8VVI - chains E and B of the 7 polymer chains in the assembly; structure by electron microscopy, 2.80 A resolution.

# Chain E
Molecule: MotA/TolQ/ExbB proton channel domain-containing protein
Source organism: Sulfuricurvum kujiense DSM 16994
UniProt: E4TXT5 (E4TXT5_SULKY); residues 1-378 here = UniProt positions 1-378
Sequence (378 residues; numbered 1 to 378; the number before each row is that of its first residue):
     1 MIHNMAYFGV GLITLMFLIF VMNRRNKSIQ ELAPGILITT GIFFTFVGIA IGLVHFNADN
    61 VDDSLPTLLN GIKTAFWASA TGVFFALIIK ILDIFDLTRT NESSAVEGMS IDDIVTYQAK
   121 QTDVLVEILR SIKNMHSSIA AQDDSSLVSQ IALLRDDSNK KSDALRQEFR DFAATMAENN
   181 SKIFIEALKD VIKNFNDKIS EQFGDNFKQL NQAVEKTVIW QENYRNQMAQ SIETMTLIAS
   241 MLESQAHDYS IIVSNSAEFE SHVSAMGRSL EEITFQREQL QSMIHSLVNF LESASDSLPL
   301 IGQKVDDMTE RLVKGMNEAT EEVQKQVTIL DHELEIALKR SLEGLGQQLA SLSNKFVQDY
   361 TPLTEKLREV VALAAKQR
Not modelled in the structure: 100-378

# Chain B
Molecule: Motility protein B-like N-terminal domain-containing protein
Source organism: Sulfuricurvum kujiense DSM 16994
UniProt: E4TXT6 (E4TXT6_SULKY); residue numbers follow UniProt; this construct covers 1-238
Sequence (277 residues; row label = number of the first residue in the row):
     1 MSSLPQKKHH HKEDYWISLS DMMTSLMMLF LLISVIYMIK VQDSVKVPQI YKETTQGLNH
    61 ALKKEFDKDL MKWGAVIDKD LTVRFQQPDI LFATGSSALT PRFKEILDDF FIRYLKIMMS
   121 KPFINNIEEI RIEGHTSSMW EGESDRGKAY FKNMTLSQER TRATLEYIMT SDKINLTGEQ
   181 KEWLMRHFSA IGFSSGHPLT NKGTYLVDGE SEDSQLSQRV EFRVRTNIER KVADIVEKEN
   241 LYFQGQFGSW SHPQFEKGGG SGGGSGGGSW SHPQFEK
Not modelled in the structure: 1-12, 248-277
Sequence notes: expression tag (239-277)

# Interface between chain E and chain B
Contacting residue pairs (21; chain E residue first):
  Ile38(E) - Ser18(B)
  Ile42(E) - Ser18(B)
  Ile42(E) - Asp21(B)
  Ile42(E) - Met22(B)  hydrophobic
  Phe46(E) - Asp21(B)
  Phe46(E) - Ser25(B)
  Phe46(E) - Met28(B)  hydrophobic
  Ile49(E) - Leu32(B)  hydrophobic
  Leu53(E) - Leu32(B)  hydrophobic
  Val61(E) - Ile39(B)  hydrophobic
  Leu65(E) - Lys40(B)
  Leu65(E) - Tyr242(B)
  Pro66(E) - Gln246(B)
  Leu69(E) - Ile36(B)  hydrophobic
  Ile72(E) - Leu29(B)  hydrophobic
  Ile72(E) - Ile36(B)  hydrophobic
  Phe76(E) - Ser25(B)
  Phe76(E) - Leu26(B)  hydrophobic
  Phe76(E) - Leu29(B)  hydrophobic
  Ser79(E) - Met22(B)
  Val83(E) - Met22(B)  hydrophobic
Interface residues without a listed pair, chain E (19 interface residues in all): Gly35, Thr39, Thr45, Phe56, Leu68, Lys90
Interface residues without a listed pair, chain B (15 interface residues in all): Tyr15, Thr24

# In short
19 residues of chain E and 15 residues of chain B are in contact.
Here chain E is MotA/TolQ/ExbB proton channel domain-containing protein and chain B is Motility protein B-like
N-terminal domain-containing protein, both from Sulfuricurvum kujiense DSM 16994. Entry 8VVI (Cryo-EM
structure of a type II ZorAB complex from Sulfuricurvum kujiense) was determined by electron microscopy,
deposited together with 8VVN.
